PDB entry 4YJ3 | X-ray diffraction, 3.75 A resolution | chains B and C of the 6 polymer chains in the assembly

== Chain B ==
Molecule: Tubulin beta-2B chain
Organism: Bos taurus
UniProtKB: Q6B856 (TBB2B_BOVIN); the author numbering skips numbers that UniProt does not, so the offset changes along the chain: 1-42 = UniProt 1-42; 45-360 = UniProt 43-358; 369-455 = UniProt 359-445
Sequence (445 residues; each row starts with the number of its first residue; note: 10 numbers in that range are skipped by the numbering (no residue carries them; nothing is unmodelled there)):
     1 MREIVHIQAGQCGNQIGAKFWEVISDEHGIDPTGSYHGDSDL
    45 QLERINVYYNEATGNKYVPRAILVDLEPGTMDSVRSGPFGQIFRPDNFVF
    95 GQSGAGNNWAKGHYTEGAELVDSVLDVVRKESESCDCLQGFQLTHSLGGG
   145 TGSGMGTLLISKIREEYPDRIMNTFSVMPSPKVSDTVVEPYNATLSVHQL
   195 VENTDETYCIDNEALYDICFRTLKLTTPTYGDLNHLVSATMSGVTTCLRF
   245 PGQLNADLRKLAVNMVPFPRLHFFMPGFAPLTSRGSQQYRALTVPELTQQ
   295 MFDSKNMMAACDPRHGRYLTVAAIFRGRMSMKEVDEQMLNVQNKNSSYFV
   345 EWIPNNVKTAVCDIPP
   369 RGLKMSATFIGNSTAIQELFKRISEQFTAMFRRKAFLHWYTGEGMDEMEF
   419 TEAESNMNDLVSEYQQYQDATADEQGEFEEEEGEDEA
Disordered / not traced: 276-281, 439-455
Swiss-Prot annotation at these positions:
  - motif: Met1 to Ile4 (MREI motif)
  - binding site (GTP): Gln11, Glu71, Ser140, Gly144, Thr145, Gly146, Asn206, Asn228
  - binding site (Mg(2+)): Glu71
  - modified residue: Ser40 (Phosphoserine), Thr57 (Phosphothreonine), Lys60 (N6-acetyllysine), Ser174 (Phosphoserine), Thr287 (Phosphothreonine), Thr292 (Phosphothreonine), Arg320 (Omega-N-methylarginine), Glu448 (5-glutamyl polyglutamate)
  - cross-link (Glycyl lysine isopeptide (Lys-Gly)): Lys60 (interchain with G-Cter in ubiquitin), Lys326 (interchain with G-Cter in ubiquitin)
Bound ions: Mg2+: Gln11 (together with GDP); Ca2+ near Glu113 (its only coordinating residue here)
Residues lining bound ligands:
  - 4EE (6-(4-ethoxyphenyl)-3-(2-methoxyphenyl)-7H-[1,2,4]triazolo[3,4-b][1,3,4]thiadiazine): Val238, Cys241, Leu242, Leu248, Ala250, Asp251, Leu252, Lys254, Leu255, Asn258, Met259, Thr314, Val315, Ala316, Ala317, Ile318, Asn350, Val351, Lys352, Ala354, Thr376, Ile378
  - GDP (guanosine-5'-diphosphate): Gly10, Gln11, Cys12, Gln15, Ile16, Ala99, Asn101, Ser140, Gly142, Gly143, Gly144, Thr145, Gly146, Ser147, Val171, Pro173, Val177, Ser178, Asp179, Glu183, Asn206, Leu209, Tyr224, Leu227, Asn228
From the paper describing this entry:
  - binding site for 4EE: Cys241, Leu248, Ala250, Leu255, Asn258, Met259, Thr314, Ala316, Ile318, Ile378

== Chain C ==
Molecule: Tubulin alpha-1B chain
Organism: Bos taurus
UniProtKB: P81947 (TBA1B_BOVIN); residue numbers follow UniProt; this construct covers 1-451
Sequence (451 residues; each row starts with the number of its first residue):
     1 MRECISIHVGQAGVQIGNACWELYCLEHGIQPDGQMPSDKTIGGGDDSFN
    51 TFFSETGAGKHVPRAVFVDLEPTVIDEVRTGTYRQLFHPEQLITGKEDAA
   101 NNYARGHYTIGKEIIDLVLDRIRKLADQCTGLQGFLVFHSFGGGTGSGFT
   151 SLLMERLSVDYGKKSKLEFSIYPAPQVSTAVVEPYNSILTTHTTLEHSDC
   201 AFMVDNEAIYDICRRNLDIERPTYTNLNRLISQIVSSITASLRFDGALNV
   251 DLTEFQTNLVPYPRIHFPLATYAPVISAEKAYHEQLSVAEITNACFEPAN
   301 QMVKCDPRHGKYMACCLLYRGDVVPKDVNAAIATIKTKRSIQFVDWCPTG
   351 FKVGINYQPPTVVPGGDLAKVQRAVCMLSNTTAIAEAWARLDHKFDLMYA
   401 KRAFVHWYVGEGMEEGEFSEAREDMAALEKDYEEVGVDSVEGEGEEEGEE
   451 Y
Disordered / not traced: 441-451
Bound ions: Ca2+: Asp39, Thr41, Gly44, Glu55
Residues lining bound ligands:
  - 4EE (6-(4-ethoxyphenyl)-3-(2-methoxyphenyl)-7H-[1,2,4]triazolo[3,4-b][1,3,4]thiadiazine): Thr179, Ala180, Val181
  - GTP (guanosine-5'-triphosphate): Gly10, Gln11, Ala12, Gln15, Ile16, Asp69, Asp98, Ala99, Ala100, Asn101, Asn102, Ser140, Gly143, Gly144, Thr145, Gly146, Ile171, Val177, Thr179, Glu183, Asn206, Tyr224, Leu227, Asn228, Ile231
From the paper describing this entry:
  - binding site for 4EE: Val181

== How chain B and chain C interact ==
Pairs across the interface - 35 pairs, chain B then chain C:
  Gln96(B) - Met1(C)
  Ser97(B) - Arg2(C)  hydrogen bond (backbone-side chain)
  Asn101(B) - Glu254(C)  hydrogen bond
  Asp179(B) - Glu254(C)
  Asp179(B) - Lys352(C)  hydrogen bond (backbone-side chain)
  Thr180(B) - Glu254(C)
  Thr180(B) - Asn258(C)
  Val181(B) - Asn258(C)  hydrogen bond (backbone-side chain)
  Thr221(B) - Lys326(C)
  Thr221(B) - Asn329(C)
  Ala397(B) - Trp346(C)
  Met398(B) - Trp346(C)
  Arg400(B) - Asp345(C)  hydrogen bond (side chain-backbone)
  Arg400(B) - Ser439(C)  hydrogen bond
  Arg401(B) - Tyr262(C)  hydrogen bond (backbone-side chain)
  Arg401(B) - Trp346(C)
  Arg401(B) - Glu434(C)  hydrogen bond (side chain-backbone)
  Arg401(B) - Val435(C)
  Arg401(B) - Val437(C)  hydrogen bond (side chain-backbone)
  Arg401(B) - Asp438(C)
  Arg401(B) - Ser439(C)
  Lys402(B) - Tyr262(C)
  Ala403(B) - Tyr262(C)
  Ala403(B) - Trp346(C)  hydrophobic
  Phe404(B) - Thr257(C)
  Phe404(B) - Asn258(C)
  Phe404(B) - Val260(C)
  Phe404(B) - Pro261(C)  hydrogen bond (backbone-backbone)
  His406(B) - Val260(C)  hydrogen bond (side chain-backbone)
  His406(B) - Pro261(C)
  His406(B) - Tyr262(C)
  His406(B) - Pro263(C)
  Trp407(B) - Gln256(C)
  Trp407(B) - Thr257(C)  hydrogen bond (side chain-backbone)
  Trp407(B) - Val260(C)  hydrogen bond (side chain-backbone)
Interface residues without a listed pair, chain B (18 interface residues in all): Gly100, Val182
Interface residues without a listed pair, chain C (22 interface residues in all): Pro325, Pro348

== Overview ==
18 residues of chain B face 22 of chain C across their interface, with 13 hydrogen bonds. Among the polar
pairs are Ser97(B)-Arg2(C), Asn101(B)-Glu254(C) and Asp179(B)-Lys352(C). Ligands of chain B: GDP and compound
4EE. Bound to chain C: GTP and compound 4EE. From the paper: a binding site for 4EE at Cys241(B), Leu248(B)
and Val181(C) among others.
Here chain B is Tubulin beta-2B chain and chain C is Tubulin alpha-1B chain, both from Bos taurus. Entry 4YJ3
(Crystal structure of tubulin bound to compound 2) was determined by X-ray diffraction, deposited together
with 4YJ2.
